PDB entry 5IDE | electron microscopy, 8.25 A resolution (very low resolution: no residue pairs are listed; an interface is given only as per-side residue counts) | chains B and C of the 4 polymer chains in the assembly

== Chain B ==
Protein: Glutamate receptor 3
Source organism: Rattus norvegicus
UniProtKB: P19492 (GRIA3_RAT), isoform P19492-2; residues 2-866 here correspond to UniProt positions 24-888 (UniProt number = residue number + 22)
Sequence (874 residues; row label = number of the first residue in the row; numbers below 1 keep their minus sign (Gly-7 is residue -7)):
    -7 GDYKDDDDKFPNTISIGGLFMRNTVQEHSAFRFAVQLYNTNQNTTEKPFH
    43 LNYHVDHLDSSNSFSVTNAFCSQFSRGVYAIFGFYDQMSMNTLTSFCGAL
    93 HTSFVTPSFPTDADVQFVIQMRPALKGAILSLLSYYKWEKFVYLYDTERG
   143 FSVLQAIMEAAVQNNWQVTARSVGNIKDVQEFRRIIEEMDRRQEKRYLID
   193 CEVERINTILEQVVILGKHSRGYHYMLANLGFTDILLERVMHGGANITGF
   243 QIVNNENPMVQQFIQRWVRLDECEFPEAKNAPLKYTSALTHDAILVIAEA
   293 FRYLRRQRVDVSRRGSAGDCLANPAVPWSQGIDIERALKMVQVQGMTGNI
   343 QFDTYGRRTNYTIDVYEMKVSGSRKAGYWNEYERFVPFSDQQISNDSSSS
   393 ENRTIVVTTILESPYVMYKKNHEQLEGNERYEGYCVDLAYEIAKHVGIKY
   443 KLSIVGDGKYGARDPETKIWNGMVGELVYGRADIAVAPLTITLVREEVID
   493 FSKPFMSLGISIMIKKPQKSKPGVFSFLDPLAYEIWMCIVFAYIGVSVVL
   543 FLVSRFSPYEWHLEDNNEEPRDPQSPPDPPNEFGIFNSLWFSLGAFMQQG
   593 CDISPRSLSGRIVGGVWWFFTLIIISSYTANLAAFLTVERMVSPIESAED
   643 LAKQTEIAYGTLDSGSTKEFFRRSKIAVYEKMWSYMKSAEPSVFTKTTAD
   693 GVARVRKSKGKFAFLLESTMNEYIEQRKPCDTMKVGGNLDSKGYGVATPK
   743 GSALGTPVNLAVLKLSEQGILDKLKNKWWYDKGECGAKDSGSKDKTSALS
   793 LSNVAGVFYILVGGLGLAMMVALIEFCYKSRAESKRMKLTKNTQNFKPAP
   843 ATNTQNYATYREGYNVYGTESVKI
Disordered / not traced: -7 to 3, 306-307, 381-395, 508-514, 547-596, 634-636, 778-786, 822-866
Sequence notes: expression tag (-7 to 1); engineered mutation Cys265 (Arg287 in P19492), Gly439 (Arg461 in P19492)
Swiss-Prot annotation at these positions:
  - binding site (L-glutamate): Pro480, Thr482, Arg487, Ser658, Thr659, Glu709
  - modified residue (Phosphotyrosine): Tyr849, Tyr859
  - lipidation (S-palmitoyl cysteine): Cys593, Cys819
  - glycosylation (N-linked (GlcNAc...) asparagine): Asn35, Asn238, Asn352, Asn387, Asn394
What the authors report for this chain:
  - post-translational modification sites: Asn35

== Chain C ==
Protein: Glutamate receptor 2
Source organism: Rattus norvegicus
UniProtKB: P19491 (GRIA2_RAT), isoform P19491-2; residues 2-862 here correspond to UniProt positions 23-883 (UniProt number = residue number + 21)
Sequence (872 residues; each row starts with the number of its first residue; numbers below 1 keep their minus sign (Val-9 is residue -9)):
    -9 VEQKLISEEDLSSNSIQIGGLFPRGADQEYSAFRVGMVQFSTSEFRLTPH
    41 IDNLEVANSFAVTNAFCSQFSRGVYAIFGFYDKKSVNTITSFCGTLHVSF
    91 ITPSFPTDGTHPFVIQMRPDLKGALLSLIEYYQWDKFAYLYDSDRGLSTL
   141 QAVLDSAAEKKWQVTAINVGNINNDKKDETYRSLFQDLELKKERRVILDC
   191 ERDKVNDIVDQVITIGKHVKGYHYIIANLGFTDGDLLKIQFGGANVSGFQ
   241 IVDYDDSLVSKFIERWSTLEEKEYPGAHTATIKYTSALTYDAVQVMTEAF
   291 RCLRKQRIEISRRGNAGDCLANPAVPWGQGVEIERALKQVQVEGLSGNIK
   341 FDQNGKRINYTINIMELKTNGPRKIGYWSEVDKMVVTLTELPSGNDTSGL
   391 ENKTVVVTTILESPYVMMKKNHEMLEGNERYEGYCVDLAAEIAKHCGFKY
   441 KLTIVGDGKYGARDADTKIWNGMVGELVYGKADIAIAPLTITLVREEVID
   491 FSKPFMSLGISIMIKKPQKSKPGVFSFLDPLAYEIWMCIVFAYIGVSVVL
   541 FLVSRFSPYEWHTEEFEDGRETQSSESTNEFGIFNSLWFSLGAFMQQGCD
   591 ISPRSLSGRIVGGVWWFFTLIIISSYTANLAAFLTVERMVSPIESAEDLS
   641 KQTEIAYGTLDSGSTKEFFRRSKIAVFDKMWTYMRSAEPSVFVRTTAEGV
   691 ARVRKSKGKYAYLLESTMNEYIEQRKPCDTMKVGGNLDSKGYGIATPKGS
   741 SLGTPVNLAVLKLSEQGVLDKLKNKWWYDKGECGAKDSGSKEKTSALSLS
   791 NVAGVFYILVGGLGLAMLVALIEFCYKSRAEAKRMKVAKNPQNINPSSSQ
   841 NSQNFATYKEGYNVYGIESVKI
Disordered / not traced: -9 to 3, 380-393, 507-508, 545-592, 630-631, 774-783, 818-862
Sequence notes: expression tag (-9 to 1); engineered mutation Cys292 (Asn313 in P19491)
Swiss-Prot annotation at these positions:
  - region: Ala846 to Gly856 (Required for interaction with IQSEC1)
  - binding site (L-glutamate): Pro478, Thr480, Arg485, Ser654, Thr655, Glu705
  - site: Arg453 (Interaction with the cone snail toxin Con-ikot-ikot), Ile633 (Crucial to convey clamshell closure to channel opening), Arg660 (Interaction with the cone snail toxin Con-ikot-ikot), Lys752 (Interaction with the cone snail toxin Con-ikot-ikot)
  - modified residue: Ser662 (Phosphoserine), Ser696 (Phosphoserine), Ser839 (Phosphoserine), Ser842 (Phosphoserine), Tyr855 (Phosphotyrosine), Ser859 (Phosphoserine)
  - lipidation (S-palmitoyl cysteine): Cys589, Cys815
  - glycosylation (N-linked (GlcNAc...) asparagine): Asn235, Asn349, Asn385, Asn392

== Chain B / chain C interface ==
At this resolution (8 A) residue pairs are not listed: 9 residues of chain B and 11 of chain C lie at the interface.

== In short ==
Chain B and chain C form an interface of 9 and 11 residues respectively. UniProt lists 6 L-glutamate-binding
residues on chain B; 6 L-glutamate-binding residues on chain C. The paper reports a modification site at
Asn35(B).
Chain B is Glutamate receptor 3 and chain C is Glutamate receptor 2, both from Rattus norvegicus; the
structure, Cryo-EM structure of GluA2/3 AMPA receptor heterotetramer (model I), was determined by electron
microscopy together with 5FWX, 5FWY and 5IDF from the same study.
